PDB entry 6KE0 | X-ray diffraction, 2.95 A resolution | chain A

# Chain A
Molecule: cAMP and cAMP-inhibited cGMP 3', 5'-cyclic phosphodiesterase 10A
Organism: Homo sapiens
Notes: EC 3.1.4.17, 3.1.4.35
UniProt: Q9Y233 (PDE10_HUMAN), isoform Q9Y233-2; residues 449-789 here = UniProt positions 449-789
Amino-acid sequence (345 residues; each row starts with the number of its first residue):
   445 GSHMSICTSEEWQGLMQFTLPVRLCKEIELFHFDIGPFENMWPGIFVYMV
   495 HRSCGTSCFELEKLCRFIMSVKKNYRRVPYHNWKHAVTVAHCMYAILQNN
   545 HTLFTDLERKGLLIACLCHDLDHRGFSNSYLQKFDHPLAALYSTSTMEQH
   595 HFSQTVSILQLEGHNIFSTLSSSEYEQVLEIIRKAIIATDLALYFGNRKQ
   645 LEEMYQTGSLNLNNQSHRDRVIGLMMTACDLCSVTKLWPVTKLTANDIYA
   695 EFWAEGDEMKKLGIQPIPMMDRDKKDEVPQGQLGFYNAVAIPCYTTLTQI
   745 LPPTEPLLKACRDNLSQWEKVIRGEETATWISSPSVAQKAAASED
Disordered / not traced: 445-446, 771-789
Differences from the reference sequence: expression tag (445-448)
Ion coordination: Zn2+: His-529, His-563, Asp-564, Asp-674; Mg2+ near Asp-564 (its only coordinating residue here)
Residues lining bound ligands: D7C (2-(5,7-dimethyl-[1,2,4]triazolo[1,5-a]pyrimidin-2-yl)-1-[(2S)-2-methyl-1,2-dihydroimidazo[1,2-a]benzimidazol-3-yl]ethanone): Tyr-524, Leu-675, Tyr-693, Phe-696, Pro-712, Met-713, Lys-718, Glu-721, Val-722, Gly-725, Gln-726, Phe-729
Swiss-Prot annotation at these positions:
  - binding site (3',5'-cyclic AMP): Gln-659

# Summary
Ligands of chain A: compound D7C. The Zn2+ site is built by His-529, His-563, Asp-564 and Asp-674. Curated
annotation (UniProt) lists residue binding 3',5'-cyclic AMP Gln-659.
Chain A is cAMP and cAMP-inhibited cGMP 3', 5'-cyclic phosphodiesterase 10A (Homo sapiens); the structure,
Crystal structure of PDE10A in complex with a triazolopyrimidine inhibitor, was determined by X-ray
diffraction together with 6KDX and 6KDZ from the same study.
